PDB entry 4Y0B | X-ray diffraction, 2.40 A resolution | chain A

# Chain A
Molecule: Double Clp-N motif protein
From: Arabidopsis thaliana
Reference sequence: Q93WL3 (Q93WL3_ARATH); residue numbers follow UniProt; this construct covers 64-238
Sequence (184 residues; row label = number of the first residue in the row):
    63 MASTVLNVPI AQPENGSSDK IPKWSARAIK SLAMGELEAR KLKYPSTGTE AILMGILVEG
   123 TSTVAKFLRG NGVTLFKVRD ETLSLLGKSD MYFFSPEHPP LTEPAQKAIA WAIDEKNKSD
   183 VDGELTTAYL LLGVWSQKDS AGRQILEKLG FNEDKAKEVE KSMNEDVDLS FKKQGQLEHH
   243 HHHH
Unresolved in the structure: 63-83, 149-152, 228-246
Construct notes: initiating methionine (63); expression tag (239-246)
Modified / non-standard residues: Mse63, Mse153 (selenomethionine); Mse96, Mse116, Mse225 (selenomethionine; parent Met)
Swiss-Prot annotation at these positions:
  - mutagenesis: Thr111 (T111V: No effect), Mse153 to Phe156 (Loss of stabilization of ClpP and ClpR ring interaction, but no effect on the interaction with the ClpP ring), Thr164 (T164V: No effect)
What the authors report for this chain:
  - mutagenesis - T164V: unchanged growth

# Overview
UniProt lists 6 mutagenesis sites. From the paper: T164V leaves growth unchanged.
Chain A is Double Clp-N motif protein (Arabidopsis thaliana); the structure, The structure of Arabidopsis
ClpT1, was determined by X-ray diffraction together with 4Y0C from the same study.
